5W5F - chains A and R of the 18 polymer chains in the assembly; structure by electron microscopy, 3.40 A resolution.

# Chain A (and R)
Name: Tail tube protein gp19
Source organism: Enterobacteria phage T4 sensu lato
Notes: chain R of this document is another copy of the same molecule, construct and numbering; everything in this record applies to it too
UniProt: P13333 (TUBE_BPT4); residues 1-163 here = UniProt positions 1-163
Chain sequence (163 residues; numbered 1 to 163; the number before each row is that of its first residue):
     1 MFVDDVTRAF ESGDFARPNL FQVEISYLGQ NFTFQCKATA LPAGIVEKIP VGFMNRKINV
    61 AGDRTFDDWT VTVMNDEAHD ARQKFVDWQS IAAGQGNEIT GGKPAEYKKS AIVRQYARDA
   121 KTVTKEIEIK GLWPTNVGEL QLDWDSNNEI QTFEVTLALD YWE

# Chain A / chain R interface
Residue-residue contacts (14):
  Val51(A) - Phe15(R)  hydrophobic
  Phe53(A) - Phe2(R)
  Phe53(A) - Val6(R)  hydrophobic
  Arg56(A) - Val3(R)
  Ile58(A) - Val3(R)
  Ile58(A) - Val6(R)  hydrophobic
  Ile58(A) - Thr7(R)
  Val60(A) - Asp14(R)
  Val60(A) - Arg17(R)
  Ala61(A) - Arg17(R)  hydrogen bond (backbone-side chain)
  Ala61(A) - Arg118(R)
  Gly62(A) - Arg118(R)  hydrogen bond (backbone-side chain)
  Asp63(A) - Asn19(R)  hydrogen bond
  Asp63(A) - Arg118(R)  salt bridge
Other interface residues (no listed pair), chain A (9 interface residues in all): Met54
Other interface residues (no listed pair), chain R (11 interface residues in all): Met1, Asp4

# Summary
9 residues of chain A face 11 of chain R across their interface; the contacts include 3 hydrogen bonds and 1
salt bridge. Polar contacts include Asp63(A)-Arg118(R), Ala61(A)-Arg17(R) and Gly62(A)-Arg118(R).
Both chains are Tail tube protein gp19 (Enterobacteria phage T4 sensu lato). Entry 5W5F (Cryo-EM structure of
the T4 tail tube) was determined by electron microscopy.
